2PC6 - chains A and C; structure by X-ray diffraction, 2.50 A resolution.

Chain A (and C):
Molecule: Probable acetolactate synthase isozyme III (Small subunit)
Organism: Nitrosomonas europaea ATCC 19718
Notes: EC 4.1.3.18; chain C of this document is another copy of the same molecule, construct and numbering; everything in this record applies to it too
UniProt: Q82UZ2 (Q82UZ2_NITEU); residues 1-163 here = UniProt positions 1-163
Amino-acid sequence (165 residues; row label = number of the first residue in the row; numbers below 1 keep their minus sign (Gly-1 is residue -1)):
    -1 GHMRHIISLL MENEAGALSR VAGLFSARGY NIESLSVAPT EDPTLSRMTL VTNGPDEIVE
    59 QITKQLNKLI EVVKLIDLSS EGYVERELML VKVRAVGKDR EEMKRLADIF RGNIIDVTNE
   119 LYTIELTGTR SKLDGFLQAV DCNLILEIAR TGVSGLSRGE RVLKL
Unresolved in the structure: -1
Differences from the reference sequence: expression tag (-1 to 0)
Modified residues: Mse1, Mse9, Mse46, Mse87, Mse101 (selenomethionine; parent Met)
Ion coordination: Ca2+: Asn65, Leu67, Val70

Interface between chain A and chain C:
Residue-residue contacts (106):
  Asn11(A) with Asn29(C), hydrogen bond
  Glu12(A) with Asn29(C)
  Ala13(A) with Asn29(C), hydrogen bond (backbone-side chain)
  Gly14(A) with Ser24(C)
  Leu16(A) with Leu16(C), hydrophobic; Leu33(C), hydrophobic
  Ser17(A) with Ser17(C), hydrogen bond (backbone-side chain); Ala20(C); Gly21(C); Ser24(C)
  Ala20(A) with Leu16(C), hydrophobic; Ser17(C)
  Gly21(A) with Ser17(C), hydrogen bond (backbone-side chain)
  Phe23(A) with Ala13(C), hydrophobic
  Ser24(A) with Ala13(C), hydrogen bond (side chain-backbone)
  Tyr28(A) with Ala13(C)
  Glu31(A) with Pro37(C)
  Ser32(A) with Val35(C)
  Leu33(A) with Leu33(C); Ser34(C); Val35(C), hydrogen bond (backbone-backbone)
  Ser34(A) with Leu33(C); Ser34(C); Thr149(C)
  Val35(A) with Ser32(C); Leu33(C), hydrogen bond (backbone-backbone)
  Ala36(A) with Glu31(C); Arg148(C)
  Pro37(A) with Glu31(C)
  Glu39(A) with Leu135(C); Ile143(C); Leu144(C); Glu145(C); Ile146(C), hydrogen bond (side chain-backbone)
  Arg45(A) with Glu145(C), salt bridge; Ala147(C)
  Val82(A) with Leu88(C); Ile113(C)
  Arg84(A) with Leu86(C); Ile113(C); Glu123(C), salt bridge
  Glu85(A) with Leu86(C)
  Leu86(A) with Arg84(C); Leu86(C), hydrophobic; Thr125(C); Ser152(C)
  Leu88(A) with Ser152(C)
  Lys90(A) with Leu154(C); Ser155(C), hydrogen bond (side chain-backbone); Gly157(C), hydrogen bond (side chain-backbone); Arg159(C), hydrogen bond (side chain-backbone); Val160(C)
  Arg92(A) with Glu158(C), salt bridge
  Ile113(A) with Val82(C); Arg84(C); Arg156(C), hydrogen bond (backbone-side chain)
  Asp114(A) with Arg156(C), salt bridge; Gly157(C), hydrogen bond (side chain-backbone)
  Leu119(A) with Gly157(C); Glu158(C)
  Thr121(A) with Leu154(C)
  Glu123(A) with Arg84(C), salt bridge; Thr125(C)
  Thr125(A) with Thr125(C)
  Ile143(A) with Glu39(C)
  Leu144(A) with Lys162(C)
  Glu145(A) with Arg45(C), salt bridge; Leu154(C); Arg159(C); Val160(C); Leu161(C), hydrogen bond (side chain-backbone)
  Ile146(A) with Glu39(C); Arg45(C)
  Ala147(A) with Ser152(C), hydrogen bond (backbone-side chain); Gly153(C); Leu154(C), hydrophobic
  Arg148(A) with Ala36(C); Pro37(C); Ser152(C)
  Thr149(A) with Ser34(C), hydrogen bond (backbone-side chain); Thr149(C); Gly150(C); Ser152(C)
  Gly150(A) with Thr149(C)
  Ser152(A) with Leu88(C); Ala147(C), hydrogen bond (side chain-backbone); Thr149(C)
  Gly153(A) with Leu88(C); Ala147(C)
  Leu154(A) with Leu88(C); Thr121(C); Glu145(C); Ala147(C), hydrophobic
  Ser155(A) with Lys90(C), hydrogen bond (backbone-side chain)
  Arg156(A) with Ile113(C), hydrogen bond (side chain-backbone); Asp114(C), salt bridge
  Gly157(A) with Lys90(C), hydrogen bond (backbone-side chain); Asp114(C), hydrogen bond (backbone-side chain); Leu119(C)
  Glu158(A) with Arg92(C), salt bridge; Leu119(C)
  Arg159(A) with Lys90(C), hydrogen bond (backbone-side chain); Glu145(C)
  Val160(A) with Glu145(C)
  Leu161(A) with Glu145(C), hydrogen bond (backbone-side chain)
  Lys162(A) with Leu144(C), hydrogen bond (side chain-backbone)
Interface residues without a listed pair, chain A (56 interface residues in all): Ile30, Thr38, Thr116, Glu118
Interface residues without a listed pair, chain C (57 interface residues in all): Gly14, Gly27, Tyr28, Ile30, Thr38, Glu85, Val89, Thr116, Glu118

Overview:
The interface between chain A and chain C involves 56 residues on one side and 57 on the other; the contacts
include 24 hydrogen bonds and 8 salt bridges. Polar contacts include Arg45(A)-Glu145(C), Arg84(A)-Glu123(C)
and Arg92(A)-Glu158(C).
Both chains are Probable acetolactate synthase isozyme III (Small subunit) (Nitrosomonas europaea ATCC 19718).
Entry 2PC6 (Crystal structure of putative acetolactate synthase- small subunit from Nitrosomonas europaea) was
determined by X-ray diffraction together with 2FGC from the same study.
